Entry 8AYM (electron microscopy, 3.30 A resolution); this record covers chains I and B of the 6 polymer chains in the assembly.

# Chain I
Molecule: Voltage-dependent calcium channel gamma-8 subunit
Organism: Rattus norvegicus
UniProtKB: Q8VHW5 (CCG8_RAT); residue numbers follow UniProt; this construct covers 2-417
Sequence (423 residues; numbered 1 to 423; the number before each row is that of its first residue):
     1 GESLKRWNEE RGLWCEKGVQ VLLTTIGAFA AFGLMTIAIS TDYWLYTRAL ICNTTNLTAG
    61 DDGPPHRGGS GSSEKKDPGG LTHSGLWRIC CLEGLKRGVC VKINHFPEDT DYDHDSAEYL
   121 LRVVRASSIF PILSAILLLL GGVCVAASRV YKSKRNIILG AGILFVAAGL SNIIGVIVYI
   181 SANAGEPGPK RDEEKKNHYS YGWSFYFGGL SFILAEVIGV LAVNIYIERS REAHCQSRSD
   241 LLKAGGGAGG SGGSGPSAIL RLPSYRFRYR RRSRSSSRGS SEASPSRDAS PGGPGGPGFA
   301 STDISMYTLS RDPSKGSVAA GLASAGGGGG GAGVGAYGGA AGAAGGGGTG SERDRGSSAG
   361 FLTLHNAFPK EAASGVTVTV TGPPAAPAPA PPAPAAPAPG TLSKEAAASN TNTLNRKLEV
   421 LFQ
Unresolved in the structure: 1-15, 54-78, 187-195, 235-423
Construct notes: expression tag (1, 418-423)
Disulfides: Cys52-Cys91, Cys90-Cys100
Residues lining bound ligands: XVD (6-[2-chloro-6-(trifluoromethoxy)phenyl]-1H-benzimidazol-2-ol): Met35, Trp44, Asn172, Ile173, Val176, Ile180, Phe205, Tyr206, Gly208, Gly209
UniProt features mapped onto this chain:
  - modified residue (Phosphoserine): Ser251, Ser254
Reported in the primary citation:
  - binding site for XVD: Asn172, Val176, Phe205, Gly209
  - specificity-determining residues: Val176, Gly209 (citing earlier work)

# Chain B
Molecule: Isoform Flip of Glutamate receptor 2
Organism: Rattus norvegicus
UniProtKB: P19491 (GRIA2_RAT), isoform P19491-2; residues -20 to 839 here correspond to UniProt positions 1-860 (UniProt number = residue number + 21)
Sequence (860 residues; row label = number of the first residue in the row; numbers below 1 keep their minus sign (Met-20 is residue -20)):
   -20 MQKIMHISVL LSPVLWGLIF GVSSNSIQIG GLFPRGADQE YSAFRVGMVQ FSTSEFRLTP
    40 HIDNLEVANS FAVTNAFCSQ FSRGVYAIFG FYDKKSVNTI TSFCGTLHVS FITPSFPTDG
   100 THPFVIQMRP DLKGALLSLI EYYQWDKFAY LYDSDRGLST LQAVLDSAAE KKWQVTAINV
   160 GNINNDKKDE TYRSLFQDLE LKKERRVILD CERDKVNDIV DQVITIGKHV KGYHYIIANL
   220 GFTDGDLLKI QFGGANVSGF QIVDYDDSLV SKFIERWSTL EEKEYPGAHT ATIKYTSALT
   280 YDAVQVMTEA FRNLRKQRIE ISRRGNAGDC LANPAVPWGQ GVEIERALKQ VQVEGLSGNI
   340 KFDQNGKRIN YTINIMELKT NGPRKIGYWS EVDKMVVTLT ELPSGNDTSG LENKTVVVTT
   400 ILESPYVMMK KNHEMLEGNE RYEGYCVDLA AEIAKHCGFK YKLTIVGDGK YGARDADTKI
   460 WNGMVGELVY GKADIAIAPL TITLVREEVI DFSKPFMSLG ISIMIKKPQK SKPGVFSFLD
   520 PLAYEIWMCI VFAYIGVSVV LFLVSRFSPY EWHTEEFEDG RETQSSESTN EFGIFNSLWF
   580 SLGAFMRQGC DISPRSLSGR IVGGVWWFFT LIIISSYTAN LAAFLTVERM VSPIESAEDL
   640 SKQTEIAYGT LDSGSTKEFF RRSKIAVFDK MWTYMRSAEP SVFVRTTAEG VARVRKSKGK
   700 YAYLLESTMN EYIEQRKPCD TMKVGGNLDS KGYGIATPKG SSLGTPVNLA VLKLSEQGVL
   760 DKLKNKWWYD KGECGAKDSG SKEKTSALSL SNVAGVFYIL VGGLGLAMLV ALIEFCYKSR
   820 AEAKRMKVAK NPQNINPSSS
Unresolved in the structure: -20 to 394, 550-569, 820-839
Construct notes: variant Arg586 (Gln607 in P19491)
Disulfides: Cys718-Cys773
Residues lining bound ligands: ZK1 ({[7-morpholin-4-yl-2,3-dioxo-6-(trifluoromethyl)-3,4-dihydroquinoxalin-1(2H)-yl]methyl}phosphonic acid): Glu402, Tyr405, Tyr450, Pro478, Leu479, Thr480, Arg485, Leu650, Gly653, Ser654, Thr686, Glu705, Thr707, Met708, Tyr732
UniProt features mapped onto this chain:
  - binding site (L-glutamate): Pro478, Thr480, Arg485, Ser654, Thr655, Glu705
  - site: Arg453 (Interaction with the cone snail toxin Con-ikot-ikot), Ile633 (Crucial to convey clamshell closure to channel opening), Arg660 (Interaction with the cone snail toxin Con-ikot-ikot), Lys752 (Interaction with the cone snail toxin Con-ikot-ikot)
  - modified residue (Phosphoserine): Ser662, Ser696, Ser839
  - lipidation (S-palmitoyl cysteine): Cys589, Cys815
  - glycosylation (N-linked (GlcNAc...) asparagine): Asn235, Asn349, Asn385, Asn392

# Interface between chain I and chain B
Contacting residue pairs - 18 pairs, chain I then chain B:
  Asp109(I) with Lys697(B)
  Thr110(I) with Lys697(B)
  Asn156(I) with Phe814(B)
  Ile163(I) with Leu811(B), hydrophobic
  Val166(I) with Met807(B), hydrophobic
  Leu170(I) with Val800(B), hydrophobic; Leu803(B), hydrophobic
  Ile174(I) with Tyr797(B), hydrophobic; Val800(B), hydrophobic
  Ile177(I) with Leu789(B), hydrophobic; Phe796(B), hydrophobic; Tyr797(B)
  Val178(I) with Tyr797(B)
  Ile180(I) with Leu789(B), hydrophobic
  Ser181(I) with Lys511(B); Ser790(B)
  Ala184(I) with Lys511(B)
  Tyr226(I) with Phe814(B)
Also at the interface, not in a pair above, chain I (21 interface residues in all): Ala117, Glu118, Leu121, Leu159, Ala167, Ile173, Gly185, Glu186
Also at the interface, not in a pair above, chain B (14 interface residues in all): Val514, Ala793, Gly804

# Summary
The interface between chain I and chain B involves 21 residues on one side and 14 on the other. Chain I binds
compound XVD. Bound to chain B: compound ZK1. From the paper: a binding site for XVD at Asn172(I), Val176(I)
and Phe205(I) among others; specificity determinants Val176(I) and Gly209(I).
Here chain I is Voltage-dependent calcium channel gamma-8 subunit and chain B is Isoform Flip of Glutamate
receptor 2, both from Rattus norvegicus. Entry 8AYM (Resting state GluA1/A2 AMPA receptor in complex with TARP
gamma 8 and ligand JNJ-55511118) was determined by electron microscopy (same publication as 8AYL, 8AYN and
8AYO).
